4CS4 - chain A; structure by X-ray diffraction, 1.35 A resolution.

== Chain A ==
Molecule: Pyrrolysyl-tRNA synthetase
From: Methanosarcina mazei
Notes: EC 6.1.1.26; fragment: c-terminal fragment, residues 188-454
Reference sequence: Q8PWY1 (PYLS_METMA); residue numbers follow UniProt; this construct covers 188-454
Chain sequence (274 residues; each row starts with the number of its first residue):
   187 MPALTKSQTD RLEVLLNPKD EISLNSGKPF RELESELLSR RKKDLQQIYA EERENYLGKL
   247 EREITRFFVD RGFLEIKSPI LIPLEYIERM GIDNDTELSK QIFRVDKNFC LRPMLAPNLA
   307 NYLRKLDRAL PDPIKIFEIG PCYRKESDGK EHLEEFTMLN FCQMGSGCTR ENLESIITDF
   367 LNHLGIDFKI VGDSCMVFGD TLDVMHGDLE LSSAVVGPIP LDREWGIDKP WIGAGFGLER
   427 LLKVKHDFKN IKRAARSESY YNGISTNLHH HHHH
Unresolved in the structure: 187-188, 457-460
Construct notes: expression tag (187, 455-460); engineered mutation Ala306 (Tyr in Q8PWY1), Phe384 (Tyr in Q8PWY1)
Ion coordination: Mg2+: Glu396, Ser399 (together with AMP-PNP)
Ligand contacts:
  - AMP-PNP (ANP; phosphoaminophosphonic acid-adenylate ester): Arg330, Glu332, Glu337, His338, Leu339, Phe342, Met344, Glu396, Leu397, Ser398, Ser399, Gly421, Phe422, Gly423, Arg426, Ile437
  - AXZ (2-{[dihydroxy(4-aminoethylphenyl)-{4}-sulfanyl]amino}-3-hydroxypropanoic acid): Ile278, Leu284, Gln287, Ile288, Pro299, Met300, Arg330, Cys381, Met382, Val383, Phe384

== Summary ==
Bound to chain A: AMP-PNP and compound AXZ. Glu396 and Ser399 coordinate Mg2+.
Chain A is Pyrrolysyl-tRNA synthetase (Methanosarcina mazei); the structure, Catalytic domain of
Pyrrolysyl-tRNA synthetase mutant Y306A, Y384F in complex with AMPPNP, was determined by X-ray diffraction
together with 4CS2 and 4CS3 from the same study.
